Entry 7UVN (X-ray diffraction, 3.11 A resolution); this record covers chains F and G of the 7 polymer chains in the assembly.

== Chain F (and G) ==
Protein: ATP-dependent Clp protease proteolytic subunit, mitochondrial
Source organism: Homo sapiens
Notes: EC 3.4.21.92; chain G of this document is another copy of the same molecule, construct and numbering; everything in this record applies to it too
Reference sequence: Q16740 (CLPP_HUMAN); residues 58-277 here = UniProt positions 58-277
Amino-acid sequence (221 residues; row label = number of the first residue in the row):
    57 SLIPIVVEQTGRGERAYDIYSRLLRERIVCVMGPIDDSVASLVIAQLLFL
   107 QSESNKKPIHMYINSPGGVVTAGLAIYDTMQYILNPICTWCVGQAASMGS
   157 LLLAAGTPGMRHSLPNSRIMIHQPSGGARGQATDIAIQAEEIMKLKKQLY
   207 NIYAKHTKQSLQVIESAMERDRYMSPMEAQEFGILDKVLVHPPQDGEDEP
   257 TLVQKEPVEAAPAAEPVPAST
Unresolved in the structure: 57, 65-69, 182-185, 249-277 (chain G: 57, 65-69, 182-187, 250-277)
Differences from the reference sequence: cloning artifact (57)
Residues lining bound ligands:
  - TR-57 (P3O; 3-({3-[(4-chlorophenyl)methyl]-1-methyl-2,4-dioxo-1,3,4,5,7,8-hexahydropyrido[4,3-d]pyrimidin-6(2H)-yl}methyl)benzonitrile), molecule 1: R78, L79, E82, I84, H116, Y118, W146, V148, L170
  - TR-57 (P3O), molecule 2: I100, L104, F105, Q107, S108, T135, Y138
UniProt features mapped onto this chain:
  - active site: S153 (Nucleophile), H178
  - modified residue: K200 (N6-succinyllysine), K211 (N6-acetyllysine)
  - natural variant: T145 (T145P: In PRLTS3), C147 (C147S: In PRLTS3), Y229 (Y229D: In PRLTS3)
  - mutagenesis: L58 to I61 (Abolishes protease activity), S153 (S153A/C: Abolishes protease activity)
From the paper describing this entry:
  - binding site for TR-57: E82, Q107, H116, Y118, Y138, W146
  - catalytic residues: S153, H178, D227 (citing earlier work)

== Interface between chain F and chain G ==
Contacting residue pairs (52; chain F residue first):
  I59(F) - L58(G)  hydrophobic
  R71(F) - V63(G)
  R71(F) - E70(G)  salt bridge
  R71(F) - A72(G)
  Y73(F) - V63(G)  hydrophobic
  D74(F) - L58(G)
  S77(F) - P60(G)
  S77(F) - I61(G)  hydrogen bond (side chain-backbone)
  L80(F) - P60(G)  hydrophobic
  L80(F) - V62(G)  hydrophobic
  D93(F) - M88(G)
  D93(F) - N120(G)  hydrogen bond
  S94(F) - Y76(G)
  S94(F) - M88(G)
  S97(F) - Y76(G)  hydrogen bond
  S97(F) - M88(G)
  L98(F) - L58(G)
  L98(F) - I59(G)  hydrophobic
  L98(F) - P60(G)
  L98(F) - Y76(G)  hydrogen bond (backbone-side chain)
  A101(F) - I75(G)
  A101(F) - L79(G)  hydrophobic
  Q102(F) - I75(G)
  L104(F) - Y118(G)
  F105(F) - V62(G)  hydrophobic
  E109(F) - E64(G)
  T127(F) - G149(G)
  L130(F) - N172(G)
  A131(F) - V148(G)  hydrophobic
  A131(F) - G149(G)
  Y133(F) - N172(G)
  D134(F) - L170(G)
  D134(F) - P171(G)
  D134(F) - N172(G)  hydrogen bond (side chain-backbone)
  Q137(F) - V246(G)
  Q137(F) - H247(G)  hydrogen bond (backbone-side chain)
  Y138(F) - L170(G)  hydrophobic
  Y138(F) - L245(G)  hydrophobic
  Y138(F) - V246(G)
  Y138(F) - H247(G)  hydrogen bond (backbone-side chain)
  Y138(F) - P248(G)
  D190(F) - Q150(G)
  I191(F) - M176(G)  hydrophobic
  I191(F) - Y229(G)
  I193(F) - Y229(G)  hydrophobic
  Q194(F) - D227(G)
  E197(F) - R228(G)
  E197(F) - Y229(G)  hydrogen bond (side chain-backbone)
  K200(F) - R228(G)
  Q204(F) - N172(G)  hydrogen bond
  Q204(F) - R174(G)
  I208(F) - N172(G)
Also at the interface, not in a pair above, chain F (33 interface residues in all): Y76, T135, L201
Also at the interface, not in a pair above, chain G (36 interface residues in all): G89, P122, A152, S173, P180, P249

== In short ==
33 residues of chain F face 36 of chain G across their interface; the contacts include 9 hydrogen bonds and 1
salt bridge. Polar pairs include R71(F)-E70(G), S77(F)-I61(G) and D93(F)-N120(G). Bound to chain F: TR-57.
From the paper: catalytic residues S153(F), H178(F) and D227(F); a binding site for TR-57 at E82(F), Q107(F)
and H116(F) among others.
Both chains are ATP-dependent Clp protease proteolytic subunit, mitochondrial (Homo sapiens). Entry 7UVN
(Crystal structure of human ClpP protease in complex with TR-57) was determined by X-ray diffraction,
deposited together with 7UVM, 7UVR, 7UVU and 7UW0.
